PDB entry 5YSJ | X-ray diffraction, 2.06 A resolution | chain A

# Chain A
Molecule: Ubiquitinating/deubiquitinating enzyme SdeA
Source organism: Legionella pneumophila subsp. pneumophila
Notes: EC 3.4.22.-
UniProt: Q5ZTK4 (SDEA_LEGPH); residue numbers follow UniProt; this construct covers 756-905
Sequence (152 residues; row label = number of the first residue in the row):
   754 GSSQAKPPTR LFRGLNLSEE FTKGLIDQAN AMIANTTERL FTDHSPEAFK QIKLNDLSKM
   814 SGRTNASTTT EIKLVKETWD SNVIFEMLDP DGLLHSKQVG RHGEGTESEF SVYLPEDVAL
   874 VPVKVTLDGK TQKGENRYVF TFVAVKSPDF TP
Disordered / not traced: 754-758, 854-858, 902-905
Sequence notes: expression tag (754-755)
UniProt features mapped onto this chain:
  - binding site (NAD(+)): Arg766 to Glu772, Glu862
  - modified residue: Glu860 (5-glutamyl glutamate)
  - mutagenesis: Glu860 to Glu862 (Loss of Rab protein ubiquitination activity. This mutant has completely lost its toxicity to yeast and is also defective in inhibiting the secretion of the secreted form of the embryonic alkaline ...), Glu860 (E860A: Loss of glutamylation)
From the paper describing this entry:
  - catalytic residues: Glu860, Glu862
  - mutagenesis - R766A/S820A/W832A, E860A/E862A: abolished catalytic activity on NAD
  - mutagenesis - W832A: unchanged catalytic activity (NADase activity)

# In short
From UniProt: 8 NAD+-binding residues and 3 mutagenesis sites. From the paper: catalytic residues Glu860 and
Glu862; R766A/S820A/W832A and E860A/E862A abolish catalytic activity on NAD.
Chain A is Ubiquitinating/deubiquitinating enzyme SdeA (Legionella pneumophila subsp. pneumophila); the
structure, SdeA mART-C domain WT apo, was determined by X-ray diffraction together with 5YSI and 5YSK from the
same study.
